PDB entry 8Z0X | X-ray diffraction, 1.60 A resolution | chains A and B of the 4 polymer chains in the assembly

== Chain A (and B) ==
Name: 3-hydroxyisobutyrate dehydrogenase
Source organism: Acetobacter aceti
Notes: chain B of this document is another copy of the same molecule, construct and numbering; everything in this record applies to it too
UniProt: A0A6S6PLJ6 (A0A6S6PLJ6_ACEAC); numbering as in UniProt (aligned over 1-296)
Sequence (313 residues; numbered -15 to 297; the number before each row is that of its first residue; numbers below 1 keep their minus sign (Met-15 is residue -15)):
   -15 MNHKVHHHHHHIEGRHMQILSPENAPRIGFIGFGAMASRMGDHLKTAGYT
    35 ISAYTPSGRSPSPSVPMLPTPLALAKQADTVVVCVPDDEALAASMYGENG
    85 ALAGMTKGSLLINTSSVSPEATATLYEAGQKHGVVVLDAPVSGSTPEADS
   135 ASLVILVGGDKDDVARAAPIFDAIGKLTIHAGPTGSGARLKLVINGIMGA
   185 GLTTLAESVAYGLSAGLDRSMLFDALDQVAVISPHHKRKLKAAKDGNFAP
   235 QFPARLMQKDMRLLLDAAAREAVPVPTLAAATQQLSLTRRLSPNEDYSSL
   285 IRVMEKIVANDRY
Unresolved in the structure: -15 to 1, 7, 43-48, 295-297 (chain B: -15 to 1, 43-48, 297)
Construct notes: initiating methionine (-15); expression tag (-14 to 0, 297)

== How chain A and chain B interact ==
Residue-residue contacts - 37 pairs, chain A then chain B:
  Glu73(A) - Arg254(B)  salt bridge
  Gln242(A) - Ala253(B)  hydrogen bond (side chain-backbone)
  Arg246(A) - Asp250(B)  salt bridge
  Arg246(A) - Ala253(B)
  Arg246(A) - Arg254(B)
  Leu249(A) - Gln267(B)
  Asp250(A) - Arg246(B)  salt bridge
  Ala253(A) - Gln242(B)  hydrogen bond (backbone-side chain)
  Ala253(A) - Arg246(B)
  Ala253(A) - Arg273(B)  hydrogen bond (backbone-side chain)
  Arg254(A) - Glu73(B)  salt bridge
  Arg254(A) - Arg246(B)
  Arg254(A) - Arg273(B)  hydrogen bond (backbone-side chain)
  Glu255(A) - Arg274(B)  hydrogen bond (backbone-side chain)
  Ala256(A) - Ser270(B)
  Ala256(A) - Arg273(B)
  Ala256(A) - Arg274(B)  hydrogen bond (backbone-side chain)
  Val257(A) - Gln267(B)
  Val257(A) - Arg274(B)
  Pro258(A) - Gln267(B)
  Val259(A) - Gln267(B)  hydrogen bond (backbone-side chain)
  Pro260(A) - Gln267(B)
  Ala263(A) - Ala263(B)
  Ala263(A) - Gln267(B)
  Gln267(A) - Leu249(B)
  Gln267(A) - Val257(B)
  Gln267(A) - Pro258(B)
  Gln267(A) - Val259(B)  hydrogen bond (side chain-backbone)
  Gln267(A) - Pro260(B)
  Gln267(A) - Ala263(B)
  Ser270(A) - Ala256(B)
  Arg273(A) - Ala253(B)  hydrogen bond (side chain-backbone)
  Arg273(A) - Arg254(B)  hydrogen bond (side chain-backbone)
  Arg273(A) - Ala256(B)
  Arg274(A) - Glu255(B)  hydrogen bond (side chain-backbone)
  Arg274(A) - Ala256(B)  hydrogen bond (side chain-backbone)
  Arg274(A) - Val257(B)
Interface residues without a listed pair, chain A (19 interface residues in all): Leu271
Interface residues without a listed pair, chain B (19 interface residues in all): Leu271

== Overview ==
The chain A/chain B interface involves 19 residues from each chain, with 12 hydrogen bonds and 4 salt bridges.
Among the polar pairs are Glu73(A)-Arg254(B), Arg246(A)-Asp250(B) and Gln242(A)-Ala253(B).
Chain A and chain B are both 3-hydroxyisobutyrate dehydrogenase (Acetobacter aceti); the structure, Crystal
structure of glyoxylate reductase from Acetobacter aceti in the apo form, was determined by X-ray diffraction,
deposited together with 8Z9F and 8Z9G.
